PDB entry 6SGR | electron microscopy, 3.17 A resolution | chains A and D of the 8 polymer chains in the assembly

# Chain A
Protein: Multidrug efflux pump subunit AcrB
Organism: Escherichia coli K-12
UniProtKB: P31224 (ACRB_ECOLI); numbering as in UniProt (aligned over 1-1049)
Amino-acid sequence (1049 residues; numbered 1 to 1049; the number before each row is that of its first residue):
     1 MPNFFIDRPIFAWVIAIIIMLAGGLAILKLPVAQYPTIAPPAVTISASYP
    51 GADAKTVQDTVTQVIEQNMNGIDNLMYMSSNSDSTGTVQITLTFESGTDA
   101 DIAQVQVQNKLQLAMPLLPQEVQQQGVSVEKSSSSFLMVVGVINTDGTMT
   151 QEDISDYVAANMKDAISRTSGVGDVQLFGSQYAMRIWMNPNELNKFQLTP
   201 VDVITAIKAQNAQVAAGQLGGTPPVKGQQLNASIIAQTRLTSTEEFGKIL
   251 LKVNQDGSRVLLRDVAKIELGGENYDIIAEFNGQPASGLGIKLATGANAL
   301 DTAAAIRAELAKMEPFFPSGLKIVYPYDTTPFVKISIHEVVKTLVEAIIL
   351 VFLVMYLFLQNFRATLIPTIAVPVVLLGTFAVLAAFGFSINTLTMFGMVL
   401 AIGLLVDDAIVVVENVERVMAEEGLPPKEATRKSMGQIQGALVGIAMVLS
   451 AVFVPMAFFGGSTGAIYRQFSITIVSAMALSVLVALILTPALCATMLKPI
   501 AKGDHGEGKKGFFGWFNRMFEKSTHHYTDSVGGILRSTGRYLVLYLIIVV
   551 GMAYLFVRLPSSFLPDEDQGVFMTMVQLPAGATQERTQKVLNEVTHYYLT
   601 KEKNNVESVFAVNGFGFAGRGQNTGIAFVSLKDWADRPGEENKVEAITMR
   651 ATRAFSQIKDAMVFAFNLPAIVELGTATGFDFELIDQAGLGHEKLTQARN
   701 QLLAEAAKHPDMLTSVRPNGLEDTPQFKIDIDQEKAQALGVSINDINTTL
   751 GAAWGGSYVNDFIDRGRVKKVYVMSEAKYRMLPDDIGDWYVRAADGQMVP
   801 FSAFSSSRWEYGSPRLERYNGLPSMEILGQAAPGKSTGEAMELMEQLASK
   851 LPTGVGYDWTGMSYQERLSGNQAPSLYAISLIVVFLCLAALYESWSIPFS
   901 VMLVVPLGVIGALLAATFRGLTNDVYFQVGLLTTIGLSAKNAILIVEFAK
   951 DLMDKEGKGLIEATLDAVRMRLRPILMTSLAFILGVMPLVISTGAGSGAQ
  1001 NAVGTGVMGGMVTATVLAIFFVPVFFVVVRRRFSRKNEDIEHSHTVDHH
Not modelled in the structure: 1045-1049

# Chain D
Protein: DARPin
Organism: synthetic construct
Notes: antibody fragment or engineered binder
Amino-acid sequence (169 residues; each row starts with the number of its first residue):
     1 MRGSHHHHHHGSDLGKKLLEAARAGRDDEVRILMANGADVNAADVVGWTP
    51 LHLAAYWGHLEIVEVLLKNGADVNAYDTLGSTPLHLAAHFGHLEIVEVLL
   101 KNGADVNAKDDNGITPLHLAANRGHLEIVEVLLKYGADVNAQDKFGKTAF
   151 DISINNGNEDLAEILQKLN
Not modelled in the structure: 1-10, 167-169

# Interface between chain A and chain D
Residue-residue contacts (10):
  Gln229(A) - Val45(D)
  Leu230(A) - Val46(D)  hydrophobic
  Glu244(A) - Asn156(D)
  Lys248(A) - Asn155(D)
  Lys248(A) - Asn156(D)
  Arg259(A) - Asn155(D)  hydrogen bond
  Arg263(A) - Ile154(D)
  Arg263(A) - Asn155(D)  hydrogen bond (side chain-backbone)
  Arg263(A) - Asn156(D)
  Arg263(A) - Gly157(D)
Other interface residues (no listed pair), chain D (7 interface residues in all): Asp151

# Overview
The interface between chain A and chain D involves 6 residues on one side and 7 on the other; the contacts
include 2 hydrogen bonds. Among the polar pairs are Arg259(A)-Asn155(D) and Arg263(A)-Asn155(D).
Here chain A is Multidrug efflux pump subunit AcrB (Escherichia coli K-12) and chain D is DARPin (synthetic
construct). Entry 6SGR (Cryo-EM structure of Escherichia coli AcrBZ and DARPin in Saposin A-nanodisc with
cardiolipin) was determined by electron microscopy, deposited together with 6SGS, 6SGT and 6SGU.
